PDB entry 5FJ9 | electron microscopy, 4.60 A resolution (low resolution: residue-level contacts below are approximate; hydrogen-bond / salt-bridge calls are withheld) | chains A and B of the 17 polymer chains in the assembly

[Chain A]
Name: DNA-directed RNA polymerase III subunit RPC1
From: Saccharomyces cerevisiae
Notes: EC 2.7.7.6
Reference sequence: P04051 (RPC1_YEAST); residues 1-1460 here = UniProt positions 1-1460
Chain sequence (1460 residues; row label = number of the first residue in the row):
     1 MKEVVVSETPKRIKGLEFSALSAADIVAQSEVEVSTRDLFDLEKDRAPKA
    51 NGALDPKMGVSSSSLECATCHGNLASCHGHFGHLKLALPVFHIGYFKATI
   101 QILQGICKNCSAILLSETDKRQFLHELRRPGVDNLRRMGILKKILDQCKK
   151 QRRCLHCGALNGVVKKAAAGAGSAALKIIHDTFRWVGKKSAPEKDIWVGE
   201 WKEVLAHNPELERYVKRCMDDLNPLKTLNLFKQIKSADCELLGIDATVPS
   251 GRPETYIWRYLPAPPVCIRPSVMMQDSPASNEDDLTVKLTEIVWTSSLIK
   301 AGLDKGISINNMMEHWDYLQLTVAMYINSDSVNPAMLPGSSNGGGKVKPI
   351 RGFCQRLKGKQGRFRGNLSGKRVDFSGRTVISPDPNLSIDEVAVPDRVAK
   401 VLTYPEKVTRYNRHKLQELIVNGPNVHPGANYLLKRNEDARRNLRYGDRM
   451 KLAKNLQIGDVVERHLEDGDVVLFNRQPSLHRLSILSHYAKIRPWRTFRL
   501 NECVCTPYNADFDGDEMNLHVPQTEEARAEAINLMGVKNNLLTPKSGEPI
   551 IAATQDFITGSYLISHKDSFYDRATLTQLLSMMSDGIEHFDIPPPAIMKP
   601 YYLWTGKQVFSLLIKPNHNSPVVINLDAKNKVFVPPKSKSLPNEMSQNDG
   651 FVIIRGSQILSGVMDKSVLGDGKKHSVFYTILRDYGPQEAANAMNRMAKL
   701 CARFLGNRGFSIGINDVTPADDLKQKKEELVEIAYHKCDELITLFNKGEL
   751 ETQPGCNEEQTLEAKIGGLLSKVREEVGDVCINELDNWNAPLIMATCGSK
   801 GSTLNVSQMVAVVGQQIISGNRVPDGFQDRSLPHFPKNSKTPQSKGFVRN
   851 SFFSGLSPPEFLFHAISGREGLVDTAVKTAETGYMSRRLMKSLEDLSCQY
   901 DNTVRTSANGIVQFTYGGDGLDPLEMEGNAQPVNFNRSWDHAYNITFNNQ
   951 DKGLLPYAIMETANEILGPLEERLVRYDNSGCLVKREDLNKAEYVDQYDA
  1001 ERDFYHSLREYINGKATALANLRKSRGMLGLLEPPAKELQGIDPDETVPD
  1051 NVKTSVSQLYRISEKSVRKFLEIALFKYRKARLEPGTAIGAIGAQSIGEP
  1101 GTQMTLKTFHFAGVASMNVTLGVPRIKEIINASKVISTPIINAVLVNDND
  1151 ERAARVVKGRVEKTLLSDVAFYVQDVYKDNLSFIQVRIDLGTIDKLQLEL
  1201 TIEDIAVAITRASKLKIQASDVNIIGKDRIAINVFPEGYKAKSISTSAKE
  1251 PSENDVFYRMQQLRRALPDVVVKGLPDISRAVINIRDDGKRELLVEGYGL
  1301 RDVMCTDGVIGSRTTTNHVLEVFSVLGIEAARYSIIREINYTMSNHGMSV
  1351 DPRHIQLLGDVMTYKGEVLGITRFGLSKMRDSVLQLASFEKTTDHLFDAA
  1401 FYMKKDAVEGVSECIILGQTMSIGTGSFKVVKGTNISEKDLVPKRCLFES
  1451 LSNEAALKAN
Disordered / not traced: 1, 169-174, 338-347, 1101-1116, 1237-1251
Curated features (UniProtKB/Swiss-Prot):
  - region: P858 to E870 (Bridging helix)
  - binding site (Zn(2+)): C67, C70, C77, H80, C107, C110, C154
  - binding site (Mg(2+)): D511, D513, D515
  - mutagenesis: T506 (T506I: Temperature-sensitive), N509 (N509Y: Temperature-sensitive), N518 (N518Q: Temperature-sensitive)
Metal / ion sites: Zn2+ site 1: C67, C70, C77, H80; Zn2+ site 2: C107, N109, C110, C154, C157

[Chain B]
Name: DNA-directed RNA polymerase III subunit RPC2
From: Saccharomyces cerevisiae
Notes: EC 2.7.7.6
Reference sequence: P22276 (RPC2_YEAST); numbering as in UniProt (aligned over 1-1149)
Chain sequence (1149 residues; each row starts with the number of its first residue):
     1 MVAATKRRKTHIHKHVKDEAFDDLLKPVYKGKKLTDEINTAQDKWHLLPA
    51 FLKVKGLVKQHLDSFNYFVDTDLKKIIKANQLILSDVDPEFYLKYVDIRV
   101 GKKSSSSTKDYLTPPHECRLRDMTYSAPIYVDIEYTRGRNIIMHKDVEIG
   151 RMPIMLRSNKCILYDADESKMAKLNECPLDPGGYFIVNGTEKVILVQEQL
   201 SKNRIIVEADEKKGIVQASVTSSTHERKSKTYVITKNGKIYLKHNSIAEE
   251 IPIAIVLKACGILSDLEIMQLVCGNDSSYQDIFAVNLEESSKLDIYTQQQ
   301 ALEYIGAKVKTMRRQKLTILQEGIEAIATTVIAHLTVEALDFREKALYIA
   351 MMTRRVVMAMYNPKMIDDRDYVGNKRLELAGQLISLLFEDLFKKFNNDFK
   401 LSIDKVLKKPNRAMEYDALLSINVHSNNITSGLNRAISTGNWSLKRFKME
   451 RAGVTHVLSRLSYISALGMMTRISSQFEKSRKVSGPRALQPSQFGMLCTA
   501 DTPEGEACGLVKNLALMTHITTDDEEEPIKKLCYVLGVEDITLIDSASLH
   551 LNYGVYLNGTLIGSIRFPTKFVTQFRHLRRTGKVSEFISIYSNSHQMAVH
   601 IATDGGRICRPLIIVSDGQSRVKDIHLRKLLDGELDFDDFLKLGLVEYLD
   651 VNEENDSYIALYEKDIVPSMTHLEIEPFTILGAVAGLIPYPHHNQSPRNT
   701 YQCAMGKQAIGAIAYNQFKRIDTLLYLMTYPQQPMVKTKTIELIDYDKLP
   751 AGQNATVAVMSYSGYDIEDALVLNKSSIDRGFGRCETRRKTTTVLKRYAN
   801 HTQDIIGGMRVDENGDPIWQHQSLGPDGLGEVGMKVQSGQIYINKSVPTN
   851 SADAPNPNNVNVQTQYREAPVIYRGPEPSHIDQVMMSVSDNDQALIKVLL
   901 RQNRRPELGDKFSSRHGQKGVCGIIVKQEDMPFNDQGIVPDIIMNPHGFP
   951 SRMTVGKMIELISGKAGVLNGTLEYGTCFGGSKLEDMSKILVDQGFNYSG
  1001 KDMLYSGITGECLQAYIFFGPIYYQKLKHMVLDKMHARARGPRAVLTRQP
  1051 TEGRSRDGGLRLGEMERDCVIAYGASQLLLERLMISSDAFEVDVCDKCGL
  1101 MGYSGWCTTCKSAENIIKMTIPYAAKLLFQELLSMNIAPRLRLEDIFQQ
Disordered / not traced: 1-35
Curated features (UniProtKB/Swiss-Prot):
  - zinc finger: C1095 to C1110 (C4-type)
  - binding site (Zn(2+)): C1095, C1098, C1107, C1110
Metal / ion sites: Zn2+: C1098, C1107, C1110

[Chain A / chain B interface]
Residue-residue contacts - 278 pairs, chain A then chain B:
  P10(A) with D1145(B); I1146(B); F1147(B)
  K11(A) with I1117(B); M1119(B); E1144(B); D1145(B)
  R12(A) with L1143(B); E1144(B); I1146(B)
  I13(A) with M1119(B); R1142(B); L1143(B)
  K14(A) with R1142(B); E1144(B)
  L16(A) with R1140(B); L1141(B)
  E17(A) with A1138(B); R1140(B); R1142(B)
  F18(A) with A1138(B); P1139(B)
  S19(A) with I1137(B); A1138(B)
  A20(A) with N1136(B)
  L21(A) with L1133(B); N1136(B); A1138(B); R1140(B)
  A28(A) with T1108(B); T1109(B)
  Q29(A) with L1100(B); T1108(B)
  E31(A) with T1108(B)
  L74(A) with R1048(B)
  H78(A) with F1090(B); K1126(B)
  H80(A) with Y1103(B)
  F81(A) with L1133(B)
  Y95(A) with N1136(B)
  W258(A) with N1136(B)
  P262(A) with S1134(B)
  P264(A) with S1134(B)
  C267(A) with L1046(B); Y1123(B); Q1130(B)
  I268(A) with L1046(B); Q1130(B)
  R269(A) with L1046(B)
  P270(A) with L1046(B)
  I327(A) with M1135(B)
  F353(A) with E1131(B); S1134(B); M1135(B)
  R356(A) with L1046(B); E1131(B)
  L357(A) with E1131(B)
  F364(A) with E1064(B)
  G366(A) with R1061(B)
  L368(A) with Q1049(B)
  S369(A) with L1062(B)
  G370(A) with L1060(B); R1061(B)
  K371(A) with Q1049(B); P1050(B); E1052(B)
  R372(A) with T1047(B); R1048(B); Q1049(B); P1050(B); S1087(B); D1088(B)
  V373(A) with G1059(B); L1060(B)
  D374(A) with R1038(B); A1039(B); R1040(B); R1082(B); S1086(B)
  F375(A) with R1038(B); A1039(B); R1040(B)
  S376(A) with A1037(B); R1038(B); G1059(B); L1060(B)
  G377(A) with H1036(B); L1060(B)
  R378(A) with H1036(B); R1061(B)
  T379(A) with M1035(B)
  V380(A) with V1031(B); K1034(B)
  P383(A) with Y765(B); D766(B); A770(B)
  D384(A) with Y765(B)
  P385(A) with G764(B); Y765(B)
  N386(A) with Y765(B)
  R397(A) with E907(B)
  V398(A) with M1035(B)
  V401(A) with A1037(B); A1039(B)
  Y432(A) with R1040(B)
  R441(A) with R1040(B)
  E463(A) with R1040(B)
  Q477(A) with R1061(B)
  S479(A) with M1065(B); E1066(B)
  H481(A) with C1069(B)
  R482(A) with C1069(B); Y1073(B)
  I485(A) with E1066(B); C1069(B); Y1073(B)
  L486(A) with Y1073(B)
  W495(A) with E907(B); L908(B)
  R496(A) with E907(B); V1031(B); L1032(B); M1035(B)
  R499(A) with L908(B)
  E502(A) with G764(B); I767(B)
  C505(A) with E768(B)
  A510(A) with E768(B)
  D511(A) with E768(B); D769(B)
  F512(A) with E768(B)
  D513(A) with K911(B); K919(B); G920(B); V921(B)
  G514(A) with V921(B)
  E516(A) with K1034(B)
  N518(A) with L1060(B)
  L519(A) with L1060(B)
  H520(A) with L1060(B); L1062(B)
  V521(A) with R1082(B)
  P522(A) with E1081(B); R1082(B)
  Q523(A) with E1081(B); S1086(B)
  E526(A) with Q1077(B)
  E530(A) with A1075(B)
  L534(A) with Y1073(B)
  M535(A) with Y1073(B); L1078(B)
  N540(A) with Y1073(B)
  Q555(A) with E768(B)
  D556(A) with S761(B); N945(B); H947(B)
  T559(A) with H947(B)
  A702(A) with S763(B)
  L705(A) with S761(B)
  G706(A) with S761(B); Y762(B)
  N707(A) with S1006(B); I1008(B); T1009(B); L1013(B)
  R708(A) with L1013(B); Q1014(B)
  F710(A) with V759(B); M760(B); S761(B)
  S711(A) with V759(B); Y1016(B); I1017(B); F1018(B)
  I712(A) with P946(B); F949(B); F1018(B)
  G713(A) with M958(B)
  I714(A) with M958(B); I959(B); I962(B); S999(B)
  N715(A) with Y998(B)
  V717(A) with M958(B)
  M794(A) with P946(B); H947(B); P950(B)
  S799(A) with H947(B)
  K800(A) with H947(B); S951(B)
  G801(A) with S951(B)
  N805(A) with P950(B); S951(B); M953(B)
  Q808(A) with M953(B)
  M809(A) with F949(B); P950(B); M953(B)
  F827(A) with S492(B); E654(B); N655(B)
  Q828(A) with N655(B)
  R830(A) with N655(B); S657(B); Y658(B)
  S831(A) with P491(B)
  L832(A) with P491(B)
  P833(A) with E654(B); Y658(B); I659(B)
  H834(A) with F494(B); Y658(B); I659(B); L661(B); E674(B)
  F835(A) with Y658(B)
  P836(A) with Y658(B)
  F852(A) with H693(B); N694(B); M953(B); V955(B)
  F853(A) with H693(B)
  G855(A) with H692(B)
  L856(A) with H692(B); F979(B)
  P858(A) with Y662(B); F979(B)
  P859(A) with L661(B)
  F861(A) with L681(B)
  L862(A) with L489(B); P491(B); F494(B); T499(B)
  H864(A) with Q695(B); S696(B)
  A865(A) with S696(B)
  I866(A) with L489(B)
  G868(A) with S696(B)
  R869(A) with L489(B); T502(B); G509(B)
  L872(A) with E504(B); C508(B)
  V873(A) with R487(B); C508(B)
  R887(A) with E1064(B)
  M890(A) with E1064(B); D1068(B)
  K891(A) with E1064(B)
  A1088(A) with I1071(B); A1072(B)
  A1091(A) with D1068(B)
  Q1095(A) with D1068(B)
  F1257(A) with E288(B)
  Y1258(A) with E288(B); K292(B)
  R1265(A) with D281(B); V285(B)
  L1396(A) with L1132(B); I1137(B)
  F1397(A) with M1135(B)
  A1400(A) with I1137(B)
  V1411(A) with I1071(B)
  I1415(A) with R1067(B)
  I1416(A) with P1122(B)
  L1417(A) with I1121(B); P1122(B)
  G1418(A) with P1122(B)
  Q1419(A) with L1080(B)
  T1420(A) with L1080(B)
  M1421(A) with I1071(B); S1076(B); L1079(B)
  G1424(A) with G1074(B)
  T1425(A) with G1074(B); A1075(B); S1076(B)
  G1426(A) with S1076(B)
Interface residues without a listed pair, chain A (180 interface residues in all): T9, G15, D25, G79, T255, R365, N367, L402, L473, N475, L480, L483, S484, T524, A527, F557, R703, G709, P824, G826, S857, A876, G883, S886, I1092, Q1261, K1405, I1423
Interface residues without a listed pair, chain B (160 interface residues in all): A284, Y371, A488, Q490, D501, D656, A660, I680, P691, P697, Y701, G909, R952, L984, K1001, A1015, T1051, G1063, V1070, A1125, L1127, L1128, F1129

[Summary]
The interface between chain A and chain B involves 180 residues on one side and 160 on the other. Curated
annotation (UniProt) lists 7 Zn2+-binding residues, 3 Mg2+-binding residues and 3 mutagenesis sites on chain
A; 4 Zn2+-binding residues on chain B.
Here chain A is DNA-directed RNA polymerase III subunit RPC1 and chain B is DNA-directed RNA polymerase III
subunit RPC2, both from Saccharomyces cerevisiae. Entry 5FJ9 (Cryo-EM structure of yeast apo RNA polymerase
III at 4.6 A) was determined by electron microscopy, deposited together with 5FJ8 and 5FJA.
